PDB entry 6TO1 | X-ray diffraction, 1.80 A resolution | chain A

== Chain A ==
Name: Minor fimbrium subunit Mfa5
Organism: Porphyromonas gingivalis ATCC 33277
UniProt: B2RHG5 (MFA5_PORG3); numbering as in UniProt; present here: 21-418, 420-1044
Sequence (1027 residues; each row starts with the number of its first residue; note: 1 number in that range is skipped by the numbering (no residue carries it; nothing is unmodelled there)):
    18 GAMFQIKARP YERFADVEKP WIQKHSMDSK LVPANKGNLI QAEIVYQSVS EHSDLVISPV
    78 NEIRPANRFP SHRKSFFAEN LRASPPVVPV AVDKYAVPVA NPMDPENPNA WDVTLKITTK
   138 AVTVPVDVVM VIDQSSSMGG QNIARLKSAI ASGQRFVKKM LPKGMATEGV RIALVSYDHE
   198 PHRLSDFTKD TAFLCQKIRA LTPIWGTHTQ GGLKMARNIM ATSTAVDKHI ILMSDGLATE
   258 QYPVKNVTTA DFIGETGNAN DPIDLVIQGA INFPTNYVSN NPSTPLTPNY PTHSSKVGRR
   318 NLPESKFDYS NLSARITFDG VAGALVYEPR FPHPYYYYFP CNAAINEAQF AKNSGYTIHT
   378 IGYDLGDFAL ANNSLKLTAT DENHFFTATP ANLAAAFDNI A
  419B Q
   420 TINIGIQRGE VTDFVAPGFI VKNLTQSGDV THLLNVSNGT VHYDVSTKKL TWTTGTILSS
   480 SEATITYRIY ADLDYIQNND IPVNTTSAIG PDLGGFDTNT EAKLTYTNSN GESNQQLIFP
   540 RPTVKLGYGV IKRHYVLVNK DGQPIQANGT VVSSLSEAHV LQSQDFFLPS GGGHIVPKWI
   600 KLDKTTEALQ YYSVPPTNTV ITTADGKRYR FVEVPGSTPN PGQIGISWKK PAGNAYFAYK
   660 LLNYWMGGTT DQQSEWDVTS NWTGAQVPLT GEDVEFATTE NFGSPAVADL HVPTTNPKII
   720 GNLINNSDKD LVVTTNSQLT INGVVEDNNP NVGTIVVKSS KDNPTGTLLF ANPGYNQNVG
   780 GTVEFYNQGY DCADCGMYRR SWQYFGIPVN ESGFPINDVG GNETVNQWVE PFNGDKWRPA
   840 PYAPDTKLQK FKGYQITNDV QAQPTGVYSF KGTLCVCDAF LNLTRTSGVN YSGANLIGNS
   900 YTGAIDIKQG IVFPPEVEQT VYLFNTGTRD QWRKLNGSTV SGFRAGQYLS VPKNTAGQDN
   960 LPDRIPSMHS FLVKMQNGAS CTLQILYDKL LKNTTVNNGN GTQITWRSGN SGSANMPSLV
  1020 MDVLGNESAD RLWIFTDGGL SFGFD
Not modelled in the structure: 18-98, 665-1044
Covalent attachments: covalent link Lys111-Asn518
Construct notes: expression tag (18-20)
Bound ions: Mg2+: Ser152, Ser154, Thr224 (together with phosphate ion); Ca2+: Asn297, Asn298, Thr301, Leu303, Asp336
Reported in the primary citation:
  - Ca2+ coordination: Asn298, Thr301, Leu303, Asp336
  - contacts within the chain: Lys111-Asn518 (covalent link), Tyr486-Asn518 (water-mediated contact), Thr517-Asn518
  - post-translational modification sites: Lys111, Asn518
  - Mg2+ coordination: Ser152, Ser154, Thr224
  - Mg2+ coordination through a water molecule: Asp150, Asp252
  - mutagenesis - K111A (Tm change 7 degC): decreased stability

== Overview ==
Ser152, Ser154 and Thr224 coordinate Mg2+. The Ca2+ site is built by Asn297, Asn298, Thr301, Leu303 and
Asp336. The paper reports that K111A reduces stability; Ca2+ coordination by Asn298, Thr301 and Leu303 among
others.
Chain A is Minor fimbrium subunit Mfa5 (Porphyromonas gingivalis ATCC 33277); the structure, Crystal structure
of three N-terminal domains of the type V pili tip protein Mfa5 from Porphyromonas ..., was determined by
X-ray diffraction, deposited together with 6TNJ.
